Entry 7A9K (X-ray diffraction, 1.62 A resolution); this record covers chain A.

# Chain A
Protein: Proteinase K
Organism: Parengyodontium album
Notes: EC 3.4.21.64
UniProtKB: P06873 (PRTK_PARAQ); residues 1-279 here correspond to UniProt positions 106-384 (UniProt number = residue number + 105)
Amino-acid sequence (279 residues; row label = number of the first residue in the row):
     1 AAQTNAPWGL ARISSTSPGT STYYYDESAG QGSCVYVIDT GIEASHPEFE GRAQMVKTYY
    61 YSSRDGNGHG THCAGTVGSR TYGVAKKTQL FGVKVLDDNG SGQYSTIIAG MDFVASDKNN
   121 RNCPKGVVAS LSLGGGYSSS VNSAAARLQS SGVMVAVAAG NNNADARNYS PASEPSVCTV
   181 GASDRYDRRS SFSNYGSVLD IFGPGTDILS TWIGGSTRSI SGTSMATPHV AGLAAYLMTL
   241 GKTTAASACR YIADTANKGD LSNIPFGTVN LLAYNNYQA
Sequence notes: variant Asp207 (Ser312 in P06873)
Swiss-Prot annotation at these positions:
  - active site (Charge relay system): Asp39, His69, Ser224
  - binding site (Ca(2+)): Thr16, Pro175, Val177, Asp200, Asp260
Cystine bridges: Cys34-Cys123, Cys178-Cys249
Bound ions: Co-substituted Keggin silicotungstate W site 1 near Ser63 (its only coordinating residue here); Co-substituted Keggin silicotungstate W site 2: Tyr186, Asp207
Small-molecule neighbours:
  - Co-substituted Keggin silicotungstate (R5Q), molecule 1: Ile42, Glu43, Ala44, Ser45, Gln54, Met55, Ser63, Arg64
  - Co-substituted Keggin silicotungstate (R5Q), molecule 2: Asp184, Arg185, Tyr186, Arg188, Thr206, Asp207
What the authors report for this chain:
  - binding site for Co-substituted Keggin silicotungstate: Ser45, Arg185, Asp207
  - binding site for sulfate ion: Arg185

# Summary
Chain A binds Co-substituted Keggin silicotungstate. Tyr186 and Asp207 coordinate Co-substituted Keggin
silicotungstate W site 2. UniProt lists 3 active-site residues and 5 Ca2+-binding residues. The paper reports
a binding site for Co-substituted Keggin silicotungstate at Ser45, Arg185 and Asp207; a binding site for
sulfate ion at Arg185.
Chain A is Proteinase K (Parengyodontium album); the structure, Co-substituted Keggin silicotungstate with
covalent bond to proteinase K, was determined by X-ray diffraction (same publication as 7A9F and 7A9M).
